Entry 7AA7 (X-ray diffraction, 1.45 A resolution); this record covers chains A and P.

Chain A:
Protein: Gamma-aminobutyric acid receptor-associated protein-like 1
Organism: Homo sapiens
UniProtKB: Q9H0R8 (GBRL1_HUMAN); numbering as in UniProt (aligned over 1-117)
Amino-acid sequence (123 residues; each row starts with the number of its first residue; numbers below 1 keep their minus sign (Gly-5 is residue -5)):
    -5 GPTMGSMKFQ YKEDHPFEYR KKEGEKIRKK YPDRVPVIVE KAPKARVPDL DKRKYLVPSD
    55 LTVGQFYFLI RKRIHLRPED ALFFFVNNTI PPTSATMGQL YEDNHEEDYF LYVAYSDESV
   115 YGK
Unresolved in the structure: -5 to 0, 116-117
Differences from the reference sequence: expression tag (-5 to 0)
Ligand contacts: sulfoacetic acid (SAT): Tyr61, Leu76, Phe77, Phe78, Ile84, Thr87
UniProt features mapped onto this chain:
  - site: Tyr115, Gly116 (Microbial infection: Cleavage), Gly116, Lys117 (Cleavage)
  - lipidation: Gly116 (Phosphatidylethanolamine amidated glycine)
  - mutagenesis: His9 (H9A: Abolished interaction with ATG4B), Arg28 (R28A: Does not affect interaction with ATG4B), Arg47 (R47A: Abolished interaction with ATG4B), Arg67 (R67A: Abolished interaction with ATG4B), Gly116 (G116A: No processing of precursor)

Chain P:
Protein: pS12/pS18 SCOC LIR
Amino-acid sequence (11 residues; each row starts with the number of its first residue):
     9 EEDSTFTNIS L
Unresolved in the structure: 9-11
Modified positions: Ser12 (phosphoserine; SEP); Ser18 (phosphoserine; SEP)
What the authors report for this chain:
  - post-translational modification sites: Ser12, Ser18
  - mutagenesis - F14A/I17A: decreased binding to all ATG8 proteins
  - mutagenesis - S12E, S18E: increased binding to GST-LC3A
  - mutagenesis - S12E, S18E: increased binding to GST-LC3B
  - mutagenesis - S12E/S18E, S18E: increased binding to GFP-LC3A
  - mutagenesis - S18E: unchanged binding to GFP-GABARAP
  - mutagenesis - S12E/S18E: increased binding to GFP-GABARAP

Interface between chain A and chain P:
Residue-residue contacts - 24 pairs, chain A then chain P:
  Tyr5(A) - Ser12(P)
  His9(A) - Ser12(P)
  Glu17(A) - Ser12(P)
  Glu17(A) - Phe14(P)
  Ile21(A) - Phe14(P)  hydrophobic
  Arg28(A) - Asn16(P)  hydrogen bond
  Pro30(A) - Phe14(P)  hydrophobic
  Lys46(A) - Thr15(P)
  Lys48(A) - Ser12(P)  hydrogen bond (side chain-backbone)
  Lys48(A) - Thr13(P)
  Lys48(A) - Phe14(P)
  Lys48(A) - Thr15(P)  hydrogen bond (backbone-backbone)
  Tyr49(A) - Phe14(P)
  Tyr49(A) - Thr15(P)
  Tyr49(A) - Ile17(P)  hydrophobic
  Leu50(A) - Thr15(P)  hydrogen bond (backbone-backbone)
  Leu50(A) - Asn16(P)
  Leu50(A) - Ile17(P)  hydrogen bond (backbone-backbone)
  Pro52(A) - Ile17(P)
  Pro52(A) - Leu19(P)  hydrophobic
  Leu55(A) - Leu19(P)
  Leu63(A) - Ile17(P)  hydrophobic
  Arg67(A) - Ile17(P)
  Phe104(A) - Phe14(P)  hydrophobic
Interface residues without a listed pair, chain A (20 interface residues in all): Tyr13, Arg47, Val51, Asp54, Phe60
Interface residues without a listed pair, chain P (8 interface residues in all): Ser18
Interface features reported in the paper:
  - specific contacts: His9(A)-Ser12(P), Arg47(A)-Ser12(P), Lys48(A)-Ser12(P) (hydrogen bond), Leu19(P)-Leu55(A) (hydrophobic contact)
  - interface residues, chain P: Phe14(P), Ile17(P), Leu19(P)

In short:
20 residues of chain A and 8 residues of chain P are in contact, with 5 hydrogen bonds. Polar contacts include
Arg28(A)-Asn16(P), Lys48(A)-Ser12(P) and Lys48(A)-Thr15(P). The paper describes contacts between His9(A) and
Ser12(P) and Arg47(A) and Ser12(P); a hydrogen bond between Lys48(A) and Ser12(P); a hydrophobic contact
between Leu19(P) and Leu55(A). The paper reports that S12E and S18E of chain P increase binding to GST-LC3A;
interface residues Phe14(P), Ile17(P) and Leu19(P); 4 substitutions were tested in all.
Here chain A is Gamma-aminobutyric acid receptor-associated protein-like 1 (Homo sapiens) and chain P is
pS12/pS18 SCOC LIR. Entry 7AA7 (Structure of SCOC pS12/pS18 LIR motif bound to GABARAPL1) was determined by
X-ray diffraction, deposited together with 7AA8 and 7AA9.
